PDB entry 3LL2 | X-ray diffraction, 0.97 A resolution | chain A

[Chain A]
Name: Griffithsin
UniProt: P84801 (GRFIN_GRISQ); residues 1-121 here = UniProt positions 1-121
Sequence (123 residues; numbered 1 to 121 plus 2 insertion-coded residues; the number before each row is that of its first residue; a row labelled like 16A-16B holds insertion residues (16A, then the next letters in order)):
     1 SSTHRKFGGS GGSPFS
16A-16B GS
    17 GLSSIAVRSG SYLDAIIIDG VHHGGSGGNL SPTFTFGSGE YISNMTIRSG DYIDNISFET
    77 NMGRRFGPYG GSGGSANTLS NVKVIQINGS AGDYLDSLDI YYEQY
Construct notes: engineered mutation Ser2 (Leu in P84801); insertion (16A-16B)
What the authors report for this chain:
  - binding site for alpha-D-mannopyranose: Asp67, Asp109

[Overview]
From the paper: a binding site for alpha-D-mannopyranose at Asp67 and Asp109.
Chain A is Griffithsin; the structure, Monomeric Griffithsin in Complex with a High-Mannose Branched
Carbohydrate, was determined by X-ray diffraction, deposited together with 3LKY, 3LL0 and 3LL1.
